Entry 5C6F (X-ray diffraction, 2.00 A resolution); this record covers chains A and F of the 6 polymer chains in the assembly.

== Chain A (and F) ==
Protein: Bacterial non-heme ferritin
From: Helicobacter pylori
Notes: EC 1.16.3.2; chain F of this document is another copy of the same molecule, construct and numbering; everything in this record applies to it too
UniProt: Q9ZLI1 (FTN_HELPJ); numbering as in UniProt (aligned over 1-167)
Sequence (173 residues; numbered -5 to 167; the number before each row is that of its first residue; numbers below 1 keep their minus sign (His-5 is residue -5)):
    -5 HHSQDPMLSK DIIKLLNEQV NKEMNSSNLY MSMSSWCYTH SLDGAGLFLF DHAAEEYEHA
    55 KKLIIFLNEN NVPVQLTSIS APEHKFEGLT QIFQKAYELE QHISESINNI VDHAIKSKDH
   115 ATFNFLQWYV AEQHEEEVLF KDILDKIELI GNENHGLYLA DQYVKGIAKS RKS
Disordered / not traced: 167
Differences from the reference sequence: expression tag (-5 to 0); engineered mutation Leu93 (His in Q9ZLI1)
Ion coordination: Fe ion: Glu50, Glu94, Gln127, Glu130
UniProt features mapped onto this chain:
  - binding site (Fe cation): Glu17, Glu50, His53, Glu94, Gln127

== How chain A and chain F interact ==
Residue-residue contacts (62; chain A residue first):
  His-5(A) with His34(F), hydrogen bond (side chain-backbone); Ser35(F); Leu151(F)
  Ser-3(A) with Thr33(F); His34(F); Ser35(F), hydrogen bond
  Met18(A) with Asn22(F)
  Ser21(A) with Tyr51(F), hydrogen bond
  Asn22(A) with Met18(F); Leu70(F); Ile73(F)
  Met25(A) with Tyr51(F); Ile58(F), hydrophobic; Leu70(F), hydrophobic
  Ser29(A) with Asn62(F); Pro67(F); Val68(F), hydrogen bond (side chain-backbone)
  Tyr32(A) with Asn62(F); Asn65(F)
  Thr33(A) with Ser-3(F); Asn65(F); Val66(F); Pro67(F)
  His34(A) with His-5(F), hydrogen bond (backbone-side chain); Ser-3(F)
  Ser35(A) with His-5(F); Ser-3(F), hydrogen bond
  Phe44(A) with Ile58(F), hydrophobic; Ile59(F), hydrophobic
  Ala48(A) with Lys55(F)
  Tyr51(A) with Ser21(F), hydrogen bond; Met25(F); Tyr51(F), hydrophobic
  Lys55(A) with Met25(F); Phe44(F); Ala48(F)
  Ile58(A) with Phe44(F), hydrophobic
  Ile59(A) with Phe44(F), hydrophobic
  Asn62(A) with Ser29(F); Tyr32(F)
  Asn65(A) with Tyr32(F); Thr33(F)
  Val66(A) with Thr33(F)
  Pro67(A) with Ser29(F); Thr33(F)
  Val68(A) with Ser29(F), hydrogen bond (backbone-side chain)
  Leu70(A) with Asn22(F); Met25(F), hydrophobic; Ala75(F); Pro76(F)
  Thr71(A) with Ala75(F)
  Ser72(A) with Ile73(F), hydrogen bond (side chain-backbone); Ala75(F)
  Ile73(A) with Asn22(F); Ser72(F); Ile73(F), hydrogen bond (backbone-backbone)
  Ser74(A) with Ser72(F)
  Ala75(A) with Leu70(F); Thr71(F); Ser72(F), hydrogen bond (backbone-side chain)
  Pro76(A) with Leu70(F)
  Leu151(A) with His-5(F)
Other interface residues (no listed pair), chain A (34 interface residues in all): His-4, Ser28, Ala47, His78
Other interface residues (no listed pair), chain F (35 interface residues in all): His-4, Ser26, Ser28, Ala47, Gln69, Ser74

== Overview ==
Chain A and chain F form an interface of 34 and 35 residues respectively, with 11 hydrogen bonds. Polar
contacts include His-5(A)-His34(F), Ser-3(A)-Ser35(F) and Ser21(A)-Tyr51(F). From UniProt: 5 Fe cation-binding
residues on chain A.
Chain A and chain F are both Bacterial non-heme ferritin (Helicobacter pylori); the structure, Crystal
structures of ferritin mutants reveal side-on binding to diiron and end-on cleavage of oxygen, was determined
by X-ray diffraction (same publication as 4XGS and 4ZTT).
